8GHP - chains H and L of the 3 polymer chains in the assembly; structure by X-ray diffraction, 3.52 A resolution.

[Chain H]
Molecule: anti-GUCY2C-scFv antibody heavy chain
Organism: Homo sapiens
Notes: fragment: VH domain; antibody fragment or engineered binder
Amino-acid sequence (122 residues; numbered 1 to 122; the number before each row is that of its first residue):
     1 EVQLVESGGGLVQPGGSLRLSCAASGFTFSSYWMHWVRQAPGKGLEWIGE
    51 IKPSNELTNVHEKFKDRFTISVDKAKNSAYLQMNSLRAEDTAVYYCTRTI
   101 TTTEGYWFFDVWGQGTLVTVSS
Disordered / not traced: 122
Cystine bridges: Cys-22/Cys-96

[Chain L]
Molecule: anti-GUCY2C-scFv antibody light chain
Organism: Homo sapiens
Notes: fragment: VL domain; antibody fragment or engineered binder
Amino-acid sequence (119 residues; row label = number of the first residue in the row):
     1 DIQLTQSPSSLSASVGDRVTITCRASESVDYYGSSLLQWYQQKPGKAPKL
    51 LIYAASKLASGVPSRFSGSGSGTDFTLTISSLQPEDFATYYCQQTRKAYT
   101 FGQGTKLEIKTGSENLYFQ
Cystine bridges: Cys-23/Cys-92

[Chain H / chain L interface]
Pairs across the interface (34; chain H residue first):
  His-35(H) / Tyr-99(L)
  Gln-39(H) / Gln-42(L)  hydrogen bond
  Gln-39(H) / Tyr-91(L)  hydrogen bond
  Gly-44(H) / Tyr-91(L)
  Gly-44(H) / Gln-103(L)
  Leu-45(H) / Tyr-91(L)  hydrophobic
  Leu-45(H) / Phe-101(L)  hydrophobic
  Trp-47(H) / Ala-98(L)  hydrophobic
  Trp-47(H) / Tyr-99(L)
  Glu-50(H) / Tyr-99(L)
  His-61(H) / Asp-1(L)  salt bridge
  Tyr-95(H) / Gln-42(L)  hydrogen bond
  Tyr-95(H) / Lys-46(L)
  Tyr-95(H) / Ala-47(L)  hydrophobic
  Thr-99(H) / Tyr-99(L)
  Glu-104(H) / Lys-57(L)  salt bridge
  Tyr-106(H) / Ser-34(L)  hydrogen bond
  Tyr-106(H) / Tyr-53(L)  hydrophobic
  Tyr-106(H) / Ala-54(L)  hydrophobic
  Trp-107(H) / Leu-36(L)  hydrophobic
  Trp-107(H) / Thr-95(L)
  Trp-107(H) / Tyr-99(L)  hydrogen bond
  Phe-108(H) / Gln-38(L)
  Phe-108(H) / Tyr-40(L)
  Phe-108(H) / Leu-50(L)  hydrophobic
  Phe-108(H) / Tyr-53(L)  hydrophobic
  Phe-109(H) / Tyr-40(L)  hydrogen bond (backbone-side chain)
  Phe-109(H) / Gln-93(L)
  Phe-109(H) / Tyr-99(L)  hydrophobic
  Phe-109(H) / Phe-101(L)  hydrophobic
  Trp-112(H) / Ala-47(L)  hydrophobic
  Trp-112(H) / Pro-48(L)  hydrogen bond (side chain-backbone)
  Trp-112(H) / Phe-101(L)  hydrophobic
  Gly-113(H) / Ala-47(L)
Interface residues without a listed pair, chain H (18 interface residues in all): Val-37, Thr-102

[Overview]
The interface between chain H and chain L involves 18 residues on one side and 20 on the other; the contacts
include 7 hydrogen bonds and 2 salt bridges. Among the polar pairs are His-61(H)/Asp-1(L),
Glu-104(H)/Lys-57(L) and Gln-39(H)/Gln-42(L).
Chain H is anti-GUCY2C-scFv antibody heavy chain and chain L is anti-GUCY2C-scFv antibody light chain, both
from Homo sapiens; the structure, GUCY2C-ECD bound to anti-GUCY2C-scFv antibody, was determined by X-ray
diffraction, deposited together with 8GHO.
